8U4E - chains A and B of the 5 polymer chains in the assembly; structure by electron microscopy, 4.20 A resolution (low resolution: residue-level contacts below are approximate; hydrogen-bond / salt-bridge calls are withheld).

# Chain A (and B)
Name: Insulin receptor
From: Homo sapiens
Notes: chain B of this document is another copy of the same molecule, construct and numbering; everything in this record applies to it too
Reference sequence: P06213 (INSR_HUMAN); residues -26 to 1355 here correspond to UniProt positions 1-1382 (UniProt number = residue number + 27)
Chain sequence (1382 residues; numbered -26 to 1355; the number before each row is that of its first residue; numbers below 1 keep their minus sign (Met-26 is residue -26)):
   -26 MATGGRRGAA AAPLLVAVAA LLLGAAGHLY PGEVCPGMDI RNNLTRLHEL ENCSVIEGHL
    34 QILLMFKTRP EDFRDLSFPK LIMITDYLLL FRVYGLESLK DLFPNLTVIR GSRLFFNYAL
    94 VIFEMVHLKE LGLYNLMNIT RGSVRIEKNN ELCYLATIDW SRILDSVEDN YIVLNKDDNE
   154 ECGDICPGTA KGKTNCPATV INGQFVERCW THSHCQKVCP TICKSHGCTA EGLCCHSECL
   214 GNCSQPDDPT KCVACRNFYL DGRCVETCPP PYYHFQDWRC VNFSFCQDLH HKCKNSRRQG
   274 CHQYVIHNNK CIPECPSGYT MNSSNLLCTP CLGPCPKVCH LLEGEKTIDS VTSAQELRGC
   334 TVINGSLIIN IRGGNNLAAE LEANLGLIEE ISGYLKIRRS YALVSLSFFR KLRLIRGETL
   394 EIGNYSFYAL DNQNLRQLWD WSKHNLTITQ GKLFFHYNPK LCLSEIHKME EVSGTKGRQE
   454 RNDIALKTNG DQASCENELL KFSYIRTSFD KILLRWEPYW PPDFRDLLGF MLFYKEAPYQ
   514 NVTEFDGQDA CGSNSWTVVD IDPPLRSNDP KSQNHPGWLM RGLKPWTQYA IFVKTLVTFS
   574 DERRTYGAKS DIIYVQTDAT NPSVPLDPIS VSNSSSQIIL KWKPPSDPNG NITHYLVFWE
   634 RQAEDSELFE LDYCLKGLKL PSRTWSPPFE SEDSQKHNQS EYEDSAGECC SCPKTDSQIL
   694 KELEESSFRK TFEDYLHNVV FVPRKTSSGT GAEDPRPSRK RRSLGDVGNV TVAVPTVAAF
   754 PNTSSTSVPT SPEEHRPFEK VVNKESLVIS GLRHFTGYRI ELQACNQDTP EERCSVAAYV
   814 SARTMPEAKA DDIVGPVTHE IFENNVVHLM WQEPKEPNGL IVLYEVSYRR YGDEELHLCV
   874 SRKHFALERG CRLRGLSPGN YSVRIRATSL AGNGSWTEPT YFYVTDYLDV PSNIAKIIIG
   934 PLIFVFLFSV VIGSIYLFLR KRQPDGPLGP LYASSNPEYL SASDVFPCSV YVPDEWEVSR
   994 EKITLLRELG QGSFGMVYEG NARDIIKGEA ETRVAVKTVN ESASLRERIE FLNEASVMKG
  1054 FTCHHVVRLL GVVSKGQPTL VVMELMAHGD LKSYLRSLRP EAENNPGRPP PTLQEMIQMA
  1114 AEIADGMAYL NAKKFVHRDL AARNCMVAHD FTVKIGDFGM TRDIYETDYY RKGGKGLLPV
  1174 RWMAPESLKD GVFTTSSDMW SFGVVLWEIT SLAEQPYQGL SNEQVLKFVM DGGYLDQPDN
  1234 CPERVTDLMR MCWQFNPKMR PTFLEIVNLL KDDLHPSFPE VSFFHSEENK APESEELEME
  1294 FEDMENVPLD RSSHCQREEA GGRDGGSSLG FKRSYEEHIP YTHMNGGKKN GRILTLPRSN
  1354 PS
Disordered / not traced: -26 to 2, 153-178, 271-273, 315-316, 347-350, 523-526, 542-544, 574-576, 657-690, 719-767, 918-1355 (chain B: -26 to 0, 162-167, 519-527, 540-545, 657-698, 719-767, 918-1355)
Cystine bridges: Cys8-Cys26, Cys192-Cys201, Cys196-Cys207, Cys208-Cys216, Cys212-Cys225, Cys228-Cys237, Cys241-Cys253, Cys259-Cys284, Cys266-Cys274, Cys288-Cys301, Cys304-Cys308, Cys312-Cys333, Cys435-Cys468, Cys647-Cys872, Cys798-Cys807
Swiss-Prot annotation at these positions:
  - region: Glu706 to Phe714 (Insulin-binding), Tyr972 (Important for interaction with IRS1, SHC1 and STAT5B), Tyr1334 to Met1337 (PIK3R1-binding)
  - active site: Asp1132 (Proton donor/acceptor)
  - binding site (ATP): Ser1006, Lys1030, Glu1077 to Asp1083, Arg1136, Asn1137, Asp1150
  - site: Phe39 (Insulin-binding)
  - modified residue: Ser373 (Phosphoserine), Tyr374 (Phosphotyrosine), Ser380 (Phosphoserine), Tyr965 (Phosphotyrosine), Tyr972 (Phosphotyrosine), Tyr984 (Phosphotyrosine), Cys1056 (S-nitrosocysteine), Tyr1158 (Phosphotyrosine), Tyr1162 (Phosphotyrosine), Tyr1163 (Phosphotyrosine), Tyr1328 (Phosphotyrosine), Tyr1334 (Phosphotyrosine)
  - glycosylation (N-linked (GlcNAc...) asparagine): Asn16, Asn25, Asn78, Asn111, Asn215, Asn255, Asn295, Asn337, Asn397, Asn418, Asn514, Asn606, Asn624, Asn671, Asn742, Asn755, Asn893, Asn906
  - cross-link: Lys1052 (Glycyl lysine isopeptide (Lys-Gly) (interchain with G-Cter in ubiquitin))
From the paper describing this entry:
  - mutagenesis - E316A, E318A, D322A: unchanged signaling in response to IGF2
  - mutagenesis - E316A/E318A/D322A, K484E/L552A, R539A: decreased signaling in response to IGF2
  - mutagenesis - E316A/E318A/D322A, R539A: unchanged signaling in response to insulin
  - mutagenesis - N594A, N594E, N594R: increased signaling in response to IGF2
  - mutagenesis - N594A, N594E, N594R: increased signaling in response to insulin

# How chain A and chain B interact
Contacting residue pairs - 54 pairs, chain A then chain B:
  Arg14(A) with Val712(B); Val713(B); Val715(B)
  Leu36(A) with Val713(B)
  Phe64(A) with Val713(B)
  Phe88(A) with Phe705(B); Tyr708(B)
  Phe89(A) with Ser700(B); Phe701(B); Arg702(B); Phe705(B); Tyr708(B)
  Tyr91(A) with Arg702(B); Phe705(B)
  Val94(A) with Phe705(B)
  Arg118(A) with Arg702(B)
  Arg345(A) with Asp533(B)
  Arg372(A) with Leu501(B)
  Asp404(A) with Lys460(B)
  Tyr430(A) with Asn455(B); Leu459(B); Lys460(B)
  Asp464(A) with Tyr430(B)
  Gln465(A) with Tyr430(B)
  Phe572(A) with Arg372(B)
  Ser573(A) with Arg372(B)
  Lys649(A) with Cys647(B); Lys649(B)
  Gly650(A) with Lys649(B)
  Leu651(A) with Lys649(B)
  Glu697(A) with Gly346(B); Gly347(B); Tyr374(B)
  Glu698(A) with Tyr144(B)
  Ser700(A) with Arg345(B)
  Phe701(A) with Tyr91(B); Arg118(B); Arg345(B)
  Arg702(A) with Glu120(B); Tyr144(B)
  Phe705(A) with Phe89(B); Tyr91(B); Val94(B); Arg118(B)
  Glu706(A) with Phe96(B); Lys121(B)
  Tyr708(A) with Phe88(B); Phe89(B); Thr325(B)
  Leu709(A) with Phe64(B); Phe96(B)
  Val712(A) with Phe88(B)
  Val713(A) with Arg14(B); Leu36(B)
Also at the interface, not in a pair above, chain A (39 interface residues in all): Leu37, Phe96, Glu120, Thr461, Leu648, Lys694, Thr704, His710, Phe714
Also at the interface, not in a pair above, chain B (43 interface residues in all): Leu37, Val146, Leu147, Asp322, Leu648, Glu706, Leu709, Phe714, Arg717

# Summary
39 residues of chain A and 43 residues of chain B are in contact. The paper reports that E316A/E318A/D322A,
K484E/L552A and R539A of chain A reduce signaling in response to IGF2; N594A, N594E and N594R of chain A
increase signaling in response to IGF2; 9 substitutions were tested in all.
Both chains are Insulin receptor (Homo sapiens). Entry 8U4E (Cryo-EM structure of long form insulin receptor
(IR-B) with three IGF2 bound, asymmetric conformation) was determined by electron microscopy (same publication
as 8U4B, 8U4C, 8VJB and 8VJC).
